PDB entry 3ZW0 | X-ray diffraction, 1.60 A resolution | chains A and C of the 3 polymer chains in the assembly

[Chain A (and C)]
Molecule: Bambl lectin
From: Burkholderia ambifaria
Notes: chain C of this document is another copy of the same molecule, construct and numbering; everything in this record applies to it too
Reference sequence: Q0B4G1 (Q0B4G1_BURCM); residues 1-87 here = UniProt positions 1-87
Sequence (87 residues; each row starts with the number of its first residue):
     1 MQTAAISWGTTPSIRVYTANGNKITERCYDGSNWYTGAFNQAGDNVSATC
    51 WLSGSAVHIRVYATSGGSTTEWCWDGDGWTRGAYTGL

[Interface between chain A and chain C]
Residue-residue contacts - 34 pairs, chain A then chain C:
  M1(A) with N45(C), hydrogen bond (backbone-side chain); T64(C); G66(C); G67(C); S68(C); T69(C)
  Q2(A) with N45(C)
  T3(A) with N45(C); S47(C), hydrogen bond; Y62(C); T64(C); T69(C)
  A4(A) with S47(C)
  A5(A) with S47(C); A48(C); Y62(C), hydrophobic
  I6(A) with T49(C)
  S7(A) with T49(C), hydrogen bond; C50(C); W51(C)
  P12(A) with W51(C)
  I14(A) with Y62(C)
  V16(A) with Y62(C); Y84(C)
  T18(A) with Y84(C)
  T25(A) with L87(C)
  R27(A) with Y84(C); T85(C), hydrogen bond (side chain-backbone); G86(C)
  W34(A) with Y62(C); E71(C); A83(C); Y84(C)
  T36(A) with L87(C)
Interface residues without a listed pair, chain A (17 interface residues in all): G9, T10
Interface residues without a listed pair, chain C (20 interface residues in all): D44, R60

[Overview]
17 residues of chain A and 20 residues of chain C are in contact, with 4 hydrogen bonds. Polar contacts
include M1(A)-N45(C), T3(A)-S47(C) and S7(A)-T49(C).
Both chains are Bambl lectin (Burkholderia ambifaria). Entry 3ZW0 (Structure of BambL lectin from Burkholderia
ambifaria) was determined by X-ray diffraction together with 3ZWE, 3ZZV and 3ZW2 from the same study.
